PDB entry 6CCE | X-ray diffraction, 3.05 A resolution | chains F and O of the 9 polymer chains in the assembly

Chain F:
Molecule: RNA polymerase sigma factor SigA
Source organism: Mycobacterium smegmatis (strain ATCC 700084 / mc(2)155)
UniProtKB: A0QW02 (A0QW02_MYCS2); residue numbers follow UniProt; this construct covers 1-466
Chain sequence (466 residues; row label = number of the first residue in the row):
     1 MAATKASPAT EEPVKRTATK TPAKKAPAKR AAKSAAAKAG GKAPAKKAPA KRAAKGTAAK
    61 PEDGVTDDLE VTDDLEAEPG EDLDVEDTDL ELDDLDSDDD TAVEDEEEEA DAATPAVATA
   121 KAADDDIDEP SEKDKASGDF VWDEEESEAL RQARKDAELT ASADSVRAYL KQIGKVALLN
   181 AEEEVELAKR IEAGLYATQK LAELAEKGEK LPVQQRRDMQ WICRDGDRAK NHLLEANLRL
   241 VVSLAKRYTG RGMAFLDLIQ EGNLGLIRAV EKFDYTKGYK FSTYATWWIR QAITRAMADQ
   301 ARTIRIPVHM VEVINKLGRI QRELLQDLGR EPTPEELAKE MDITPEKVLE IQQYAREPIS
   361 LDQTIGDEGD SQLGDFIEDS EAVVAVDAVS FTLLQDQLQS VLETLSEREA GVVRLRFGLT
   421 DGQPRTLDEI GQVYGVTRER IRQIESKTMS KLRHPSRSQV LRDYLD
Not modelled in the structure: 1-162, 366-367

Chain O:
Molecule: 57-nt DNA strand
Sequence (57 nucleotides; numbered 1 to 57; the number before each row is that of its first residue):
     1 GCTTGACAAA AGTGTTAAAT TGTGCTATAC TAGCACAATT TAACACTTTT GTCAAGC

Interface between chain F and chain O:
Pairs across the interface (68; chain F residue first):
  Leu-178(F) with DT31(O), base contact
  Glu-184(F) with DT31(O), base contact
  Ala-236(F) with DT31(O), base contact
  Asn-237(F) with DT31(O), hydrogen bond to the base
  Arg-239(F) with DT31(O), sugar contact
  Leu-240(F) with DT31(O), hydrogen bond to the base
  Ser-243(F) with DT31(O), sugar contact
  Arg-268(F) with DG24(O), salt bridge to the phosphate; DC25(O), salt bridge to the phosphate
  Lys-272(F) with DC25(O), salt bridge to the phosphate; DT26(O), phosphate contact; DA27(O), hydrogen bond to the base
  Phe-273(F) with DA27(O), base contact
  Asp-274(F) with DA27(O), hydrogen bond to the base
  Lys-277(F) with DA27(O), base contact
  Tyr-279(F) with DT28(O), sugar contact; DA29(O), phosphate contact
  Lys-280(F) with DA29(O), hydrogen bond to the phosphate; DC30(O), salt bridge to the phosphate
  Ser-282(F) with DA29(O), sugar contact; DC30(O), hydrogen bond to the phosphate; DT31(O), base contact
  Thr-283(F) with DA27(O), phosphate contact; DT28(O), phosphate contact; DA29(O), hydrogen bond to the phosphate
  Tyr-284(F) with DT26(O), hydrogen bond to the phosphate; DA27(O), stacking on the base
  Thr-286(F) with DC30(O), base contact
  Trp-287(F) with DT26(O), sugar contact; DA27(O), sugar contact
  Trp-288(F) with DC25(O), phosphate contact; DT26(O), phosphate contact
  Gln-291(F) with DC25(O), hydrogen bond to the base; DT26(O), base contact
  Arg-295(F) with DT23(O), base contact; DG24(O), hydrogen bond to the base; DC25(O), base contact; DG33(O), hydrogen bond to the base
  Arg-305(F) with DG22(O), salt bridge to the phosphate
  Pro-307(F) with DG22(O), phosphate contact
  Val-308(F) with DT23(O), base contact
  His-309(F) with DT20(O), sugar contact; DT21(O), salt bridge to the phosphate
  Glu-312(F) with DG33(O), base contact; DC34(O), base contact
  Lys-316(F) with DG33(O), phosphate contact
  Arg-319(F) with DG33(O), salt bridge to the phosphate
  Arg-408(F) with DC2(O), salt bridge to the phosphate
  Arg-416(F) with DG51(O), salt bridge to the phosphate
  Thr-426(F) with DT50(O), hydrogen bond to the phosphate; DG51(O), hydrogen bond to the phosphate
  Leu-427(F) with DG51(O), hydrogen bond to the phosphate
  Glu-429(F) with DT50(O), phosphate contact
  Val-436(F) with DT3(O), phosphate contact
  Thr-437(F) with DT3(O), hydrogen bond to the phosphate; DT4(O), phosphate contact
  Arg-438(F) with DG51(O), hydrogen bond to the base; DT52(O), base contact
  Glu-439(F) with DT4(O), base contact; DT52(O), base contact; DC53(O), hydrogen bond to the base
  Arg-440(F) with DG1(O), sugar contact; DC2(O), salt bridge to the phosphate; DT3(O), base contact
  Arg-442(F) with DT52(O), sugar contact; DC53(O), salt bridge to the phosphate
  Gln-443(F) with DC2(O), base contact; DT3(O), hydrogen bond to the base
Interface residues without a listed pair, chain F (46 interface residues in all): Leu-238, Lys-347, Asp-428, Gly-435, Ile-444
Interface residues without a listed pair, chain O (26 interface residues in all): DG5, DA32, DA54, DA55

Overview:
46 residues of chain F face 26 of chain O across their interface, with 18 hydrogen bonds, 11 salt bridges and
1 aromatic stacking contact. Among the polar pairs are Asn-237(F)/DT31(O), Leu-240(F)/DT31(O) and
Lys-272(F)/DA27(O).
Chain F is RNA polymerase sigma factor SigA (Mycobacterium smegmatis (strain ATCC 700084 / mc(2)155)) and
chain O is a 57-nt DNA strand; the structure, Crystal structure of a Mycobacterium smegmatis RNA polymerase
transcription initiation complex with inhibitor Kanglemycin A, was determined by X-ray diffraction (same
publication as 6DCF and 6CCV).
